Entry 4RI4 (X-ray diffraction, 1.60 A resolution); this record covers chain A.

# Chain A
Molecule: Tyrosine-protein phosphatase non-receptor type 3
From: Homo sapiens
Notes: EC 3.1.3.48; fragment: Catalytic domain
UniProtKB: P26045 (PTN3_HUMAN); residues 628-909 here = UniProt positions 628-909
Amino-acid sequence (306 residues; row label = number of the first residue in the row; note: 627 numbers in that range are skipped by the numbering (no residue carries them; nothing is unmodelled there); numbers below 1 keep their minus sign (Met-23 is residue -23)):
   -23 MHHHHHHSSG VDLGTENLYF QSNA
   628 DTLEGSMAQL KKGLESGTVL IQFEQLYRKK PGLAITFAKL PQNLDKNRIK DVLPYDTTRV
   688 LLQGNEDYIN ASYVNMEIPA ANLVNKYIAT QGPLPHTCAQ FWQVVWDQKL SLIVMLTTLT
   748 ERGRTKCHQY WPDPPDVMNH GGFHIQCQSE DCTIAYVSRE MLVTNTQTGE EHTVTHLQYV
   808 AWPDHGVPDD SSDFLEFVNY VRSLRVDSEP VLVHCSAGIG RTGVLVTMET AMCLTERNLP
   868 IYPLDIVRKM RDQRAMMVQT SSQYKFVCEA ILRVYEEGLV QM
Disordered / not traced: -23 to -3, 908-909
Construct notes: expression tag (-23 to 0); engineered mutation Ile676 (Tyr in P26045)
Residues lining bound ligands: vanadate (VO4): Asp811, His812, Cys842, Ser843, Ala844, Gly845, Ile846, Gly847, Arg848, Gln886
Reported in the primary citation:
  - catalytic residues: Asp811
  - mutagenesis - D811E: decreased catalytic activity with Tyrosine-protein phosphatase non-receptor type 3 (chain A)
  - mutagenesis - D811E, H812F: abolished signaling in response to EGF stimulation
  - mutagenesis - H812F (2-fold): decreased catalytic activity
  - catalytic residues: Gln886 (by similarity / conservation)

# Summary
Ligands of chain A: vanadate. The paper reports catalytic residues Asp811 and Gln886; D811E and H812F abolish
signaling in response to EGF stimulation.
Chain A is Tyrosine-protein phosphatase non-receptor type 3 (Homo sapiens); the structure, Crystal structure
of PTPN3 (PTPH1) Y676I mutant in complex with vanadate, was determined by X-ray diffraction together with
4RH5, 4RH9, 4RHG, 4RI5 and 4S0G from the same study.
